Entry 6RDG (electron microscopy, 2.90 A resolution); this record covers chains Q and R of the 20 polymer chains in the assembly.

== Chain Q ==
Molecule: epsilon: Polytomella F-ATP synthase epsilon subunit
From: Polytomella sp. Pringsheim 198.80
Amino-acid sequence (74 residues; numbered 1 to 74; the number before each row is that of its first residue):
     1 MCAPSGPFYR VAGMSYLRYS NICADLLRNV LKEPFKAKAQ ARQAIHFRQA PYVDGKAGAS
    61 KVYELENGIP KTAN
Disordered / not traced: 1-2

== Chain R ==
Molecule: Mitochondrial ATP synthase subunit delta
From: Polytomella sp. Pringsheim 198.80
UniProt: D7P7X6 (D7P7X6_9CHLO); residue numbers follow UniProt; this construct covers 1-199
Amino-acid sequence (199 residues; row label = number of the first residue in the row):
     1 MFGLKRAVTV GRRFISTSAA RMEAAAPAGP KEFTEVWNKK APSTLIVPEF PSNYTAVKAV
    61 GEGQVHGDAF PVNFYTPHSI LSQAQKDTVV LPGVDGYFGV KASHVPTIAQ LKPGVVELHS
   121 GAESEKFFVS GGFAFVHPNG VTDICVLEAA TLDQVDPAAV KSALAAASAA QPTDEFEQAA
   181 NRAAIELYSA LESAVEAKA
Disordered / not traced: 1-22

== Interface between chain Q and chain R ==
Contacting residue pairs (50):
  F8(Q) with A179(R); R182(R)
  Y9(Q) with Q110(R), hydrogen bond
  V11(Q) with E175(R)
  A12(Q) with E175(R); F176(R)
  G13(Q) with F176(R)
  M14(Q) with F176(R)
  Y16(Q) with G132(R), hydrogen bond (side chain-backbone); F133(R)
  R18(Q) with F176(R)
  Y19(Q) with A183(R), hydrophobic; E186(R), hydrogen bond
  S20(Q) with L147(R)
  N21(Q) with L147(R)
  C23(Q) with S130(R); A183(R), hydrophobic; L187(R)
  A24(Q) with S130(R); L147(R), hydrophobic; E148(R)
  L26(Q) with A184(R), hydrophobic; L187(R), hydrophobic; Y188(R), hydrogen bond (backbone-side chain)
  L27(Q) with F128(R); S130(R); E148(R); L187(R); L191(R), hydrophobic
  R28(Q) with E148(R), salt bridge
  V30(Q) with D156(R); A159(R); Y188(R), hydrophobic; L191(R), hydrophobic
  L31(Q) with A150(R), hydrophobic; Q154(R); V155(R), hydrophobic; D156(R)
  K32(Q) with D153(R); Q154(R), hydrogen bond (backbone-backbone); V155(R); D156(R)
  F35(Q) with Q154(R)
  R42(Q) with H78(R); E148(R), salt bridge
  K71(Q) with F176(R)
  T72(Q) with F176(R); E177(R)
  A73(Q) with F176(R), hydrophobic; E177(R)
Other interface residues (no listed pair), chain Q (26 interface residues in all): I22, N74
Other interface residues (no listed pair), chain R (29 interface residues in all): V129, V160, D174, A180

== Summary ==
The interface between chain Q and chain R involves 26 residues on one side and 29 on the other, with 5
hydrogen bonds and 2 salt bridges. Polar pairs include R28(Q)-E148(R), R42(Q)-E148(R) and Y9(Q)-Q110(R).
Chain Q is epsilon: Polytomella F-ATP synthase epsilon subunit and chain R is Mitochondrial ATP synthase
subunit delta, both from Polytomella sp. Pringsheim 198.80; the structure, CryoEM structure of Polytomella
F-ATP synthase, Primary rotary state 3, focussed refinement of F1 head and ..., was determined by electron
microscopy (same publication as 6RD4, 6RD5, 6RD6, 6RD7, 6RD8, 6RD9 and 46 further entries).
